Entry 4RKU (X-ray diffraction, 3.00 A resolution); this record covers chains A and B of the 17 polymer chains in the assembly.

# Chain A
Name: Photosystem I P700 chlorophyll a apoprotein A1
Source organism: Pisum sativum
Notes: EC 1.97.1.12
UniProtKB: P05310 (PSAA_PEA); residue numbers follow UniProt; this construct covers 38-758
Sequence (721 residues; each row starts with the number of its first residue):
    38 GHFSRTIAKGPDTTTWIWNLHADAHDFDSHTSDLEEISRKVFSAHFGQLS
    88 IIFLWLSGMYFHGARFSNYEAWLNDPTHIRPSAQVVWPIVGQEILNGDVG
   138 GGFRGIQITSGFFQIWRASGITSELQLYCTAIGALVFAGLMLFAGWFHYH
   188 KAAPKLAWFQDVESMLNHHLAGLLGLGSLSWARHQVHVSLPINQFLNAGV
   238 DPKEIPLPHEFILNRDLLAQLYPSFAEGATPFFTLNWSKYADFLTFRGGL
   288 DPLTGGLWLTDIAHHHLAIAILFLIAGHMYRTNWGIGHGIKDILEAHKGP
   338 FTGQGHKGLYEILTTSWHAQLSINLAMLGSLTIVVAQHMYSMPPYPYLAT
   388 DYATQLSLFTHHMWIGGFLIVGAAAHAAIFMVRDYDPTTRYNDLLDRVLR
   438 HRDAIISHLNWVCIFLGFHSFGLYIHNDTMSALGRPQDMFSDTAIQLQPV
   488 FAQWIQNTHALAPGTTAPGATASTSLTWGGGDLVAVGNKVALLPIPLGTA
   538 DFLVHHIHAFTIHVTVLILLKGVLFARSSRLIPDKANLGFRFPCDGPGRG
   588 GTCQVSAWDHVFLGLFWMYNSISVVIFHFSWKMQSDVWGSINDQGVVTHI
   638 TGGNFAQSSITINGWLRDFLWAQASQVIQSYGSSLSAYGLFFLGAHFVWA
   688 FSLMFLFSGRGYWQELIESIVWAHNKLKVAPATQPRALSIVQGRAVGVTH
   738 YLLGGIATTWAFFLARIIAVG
Differences from the reference sequence: conflict R117 (Gly in P05310), S627 (Thr in P05310), G639 (Ala in P05310)
Ion coordination: chlorophyll a Mg (4 sites), coordinated by Q85, Q121, Q129, T503
Residues lining bound ligands:
  - beta-carotene (BCR), molecule 1: I89, L93, G209, L210, L213, G214, S217
  - beta-carotene (BCR), molecule 2: F90, L93, Y97, T167, G170, A171, F174, L213, S217, F269, F270
  - beta-carotene (BCR), molecule 3: L346, L350, A356, S359, I360, A414, F417
  - beta-carotene (BCR), molecule 4: S359, A363, M364, S367, I407, A410, A411, V553, L556, L557
  - beta-carotene (BCR), molecule 5: F678, G681, A682, F684, V685, L740, I743, A744, W747
  - chlorophyll a isomer (CL0): Y461, I544, F547, T548, Y606, N607, S610, V611, F614, I649, W652, L653, L657, A661, I665, F679, H683, W686, Y738, T745, T746, F749
  - chlorophyll a (CLA), molecule 1: H39, W53, I54, L57, H58
  - chlorophyll a (CLA), molecule 2: H39, F40, L57, H58, A61, H62, F64, H67, K77, A81, G84, Q85, I88, L179
  - chlorophyll a (CLA), molecule 3: H39, K77, S80, G84, I88, L179, G182, W183, Y186, H187
  - chlorophyll a (CLA), molecule 4: T51, I54, W55, I704, I707, V708, H711, V716, P718, P722, R723
  - chlorophyll a (CLA), molecule 5: W55, F684, V685, F688, F692, L725, Q729, A732, V733, T736, H737, L740
  - chlorophyll a (CLA), molecule 6: H58, A59, D60, A61, H62, D63, D65, H355, L358, L362, F405, L406, V408, G409, A412, H413, I416, R420, F577, R578, W595, L602, T736
  - chlorophyll a (CLA), molecule 7: H62, F64, V78, A81, H82, Q85, L86, I89, F90, L93, F174, W354, H355, Q357, L358, N361, L362, L365
  - chlorophyll a (CLA), molecule 8: H62, Q85, I88, I89, W92, L365, I402, F405, L406
  - chlorophyll a (CLA), molecule 9: L71, H82, F196, Q197, V199, M202, L203, H206, L207, I327, L331, L350, T351, T352, S353, W354, Q357, I360, N361, M364, L365
  - chlorophyll a (CLA), molecule 10: F79, F83, L177, F180, A181, F184, H185, A189, P191, W195
  - chlorophyll a (CLA), molecule 11: F79, H82, F83, L86, F90, F174, M178, W195, F196, D198, S201, M202, H205, H206, G209, L210
  - chlorophyll a (CLA), molecule 12: L91, W92, S94, G95, M96, F98, H99, F103, Q121, V122, W124, L172
  - chlorophyll a (CLA), molecule 13: W92, M96, H99, A120, Q121, I143, Q144, I145, T146, S147, F149, A674, Y675, F678, W747
  - chlorophyll a (CLA), molecule 14: W92, M96, T146, S147, F149, S394, L395, T397, H398, W401, I402, F405, F678, I743, T746, W747
  - chlorophyll a (CLA), molecule 15: W92, L93, S147, G148, F149, I152, L210, L365, L368, T369, V372, M376, Y382, L395, H398, H399, I402, L406
  - chlorophyll a (CLA), molecule 16: Q121, V122, V123, W124, I126, V127, Q129, L132, L677, F678
  - chlorophyll a (CLA), molecule 17: A155, L210, L211, G214, S215, W218, Q222, L294, I299, H302, H303, I306, F310, L368, V371, V372, H375, M376, P381, Y382
  - chlorophyll a (CLA), molecule 18: S156, G157, I158, Q163, C166, T167, G214, S217, W218, R220, H221, V225, P245, H246, I249
  - chlorophyll a (CLA), molecule 19: L162, Q163, C166, L244, H246, I249, L250
  - chlorophyll a (CLA), molecule 20: W195, D198, S201, H205, N320, W321
  - chlorophyll a (CLA), molecule 21: L203, L207, L211, L309, F310, A313, M316, Y317, I327, I330, L331, M364, L432, V435, V560, L561
  - chlorophyll a (CLA), molecule 22: N204, H205, A208, G209, L213, L311, H315, M316, Y317, T319, W321, I323
  - chlorophyll a (CLA), molecule 23: L216, A219, R220, H224, F248, I249, L250, R252, L255, F262, T267, Y277, F280, L304
  - chlorophyll a (CLA), molecule 24: R252, G265, A266
  - chlorophyll a (CLA), molecule 25: W274, S275, Y277, A278, L281, F283, H301, L304, A305, I308, G506
  - chlorophyll a (CLA), molecule 26: T282, F283, G285, L294, D298, I299, H301, H302, A305, I306, L309, H375, M376, M379, P381, T511
  - chlorophyll a (CLA), molecule 27: F283, T503, A504, P505, G506, A507
  - chlorophyll a (CLA), molecule 28: I312, A313, H315, M316, I323, G324, H325
  - chlorophyll a (CLA), molecule 29: H325, I330, A333, H334
  - chlorophyll a (CLA), molecule 30: I330, L331, H334, H343, L346, L350, N429, L431, L432, V435
  - chlorophyll a (CLA), molecule 31: H334, K335, G336, P337, F338
  - chlorophyll a (CLA), molecule 32: F338, T339, L431, R434, V435, H438, I442, H445
  - chlorophyll a (CLA), molecule 33: M364, V371, Q374, H375, Y377, S378, M379, T511, S512, T514, W515
  - chlorophyll a (CLA), molecule 34: I370, V371, Q374, M400, I407, I549, T552, V553, L556, M605, S608, I609, V612
  - chlorophyll a (CLA), molecule 35: Q374, Y377, F396, M400, F488, A489, I492, Q493, T514, W515, I532, L534, H542, H545, V612, H615, F616
  - chlorophyll a (CLA), molecule 36: A441, H445, W448
  - chlorophyll a (CLA), molecule 37: I442, H445, L446, W448, V449, A546, I549, H550, V553, L557
  - chlorophyll a (CLA), molecule 38: S444, H445, N447, W448, I451
  - chlorophyll a (CLA), molecule 39: N447, C450, I451, G454, F455, F458, I462, F547, V551, L554, I555, L600, F603, W604
  - chlorophyll a (CLA), molecule 40: W448, I451, F452, F455, H456
  - chlorophyll a (CLA), molecule 41: W448, F452, L453, Q485, P486, V487, F488, A489, D538, F539, H542, H543, A546, H550
  - chlorophyll a (CLA), molecule 42: F455, H456, G459, L460, I462, H463, T466, M467, R472, D475, F477
  - chlorophyll a (CLA), molecule 43: F458, I462, D465, F547, F603, W604, Y606, N607, I649, L653, W686, Y738
  - chlorophyll a (CLA), molecule 44: T466, A469, L470
  - chlorophyll a (CLA), molecule 45: W491, I492, H496, A499, T503, A504, T511, W515
  - chlorophyll a (CLA), molecule 46: L653, L657, W658
  - chlorophyll a (CLA), molecule 47: L677, F678, L680, G681, H683, F684, W686, A687, L690
  - chlorophyll a (CLA), molecule 48: F684, A687, F688, L690, M691, F694, S695, Y699, W700, L703
  - chlorophyll a (CLA), molecule 49: I707, A710, H711, L714, V716
  - chlorophyll a (CLA), molecule 50: W709, A710, K713, L714
  - phylloquinone (PQN): W55, M691, F692, S695, G696, R697, W700, R723, A724, L725, G730
  - 4Fe-4S cluster (SF4): C581, G583, P584, C590, I727, R731
Curated features (UniProtKB/Swiss-Prot):
  - binding site ([4Fe-4S] cluster): C581, C590
  - binding site (chlorophyll a'): H683
  - binding site (chlorophyll a): M691, Y699
  - binding site (phylloquinone): W700

# Chain B
Name: Photosystem I P700 chlorophyll a apoprotein A2
Source organism: Pisum sativum
Notes: EC 1.97.1.12
UniProtKB: P05311 (PSAB_PEA); numbering as in UniProt (aligned over 3-733)
Sequence (731 residues; numbered 3 to 733; the number before each row is that of its first residue):
     3 LRIPRFSQGLAQDPTTRRIWFGIATAHDFESHDDITEGRLYQNIFASHFG
    53 QLAIIFLWTSGNLFHVAWQGNFEAWVQDPFHVRPIAHAIWDPHFGQPAVE
   103 AFTRGGALGPVNNAYSGVYQWWYTIGLRTNEDLYTGAIFLLFLSFISLLA
   153 GWLHLQPKWKPSVSWFKNAESRLNHHLSGLFGVSSLAWAGHLVHVAIPGS
   203 RGEYVRWNNFLDVLPYPQGLGPLLTGQWNLYAQNPSSSNHLFGTTQGAGT
   253 AILTILGGFHPQTQSLWLTDMAHHHLAIAFLFLIGGLMYRTNFGIGHSIK
   303 YILEAHIPPGGRLGRGHKGLYDTINNSIHFQLGLALASLGVITSLVAQHM
   353 YSLPAYAFIAQDFTTQAALYTHHQYIAGFIMTGAFAHGPIFFIRDYNPEQ
   403 NADNVLARMLEHKEAIISHLSWASLFLGFHTLGLYVHNDVMLAFGTPEKQ
   453 ILIEPIFAQWIQSAHGKTSYGFDVLLSSTNSPALNAGRSIWLPGWLNAIN
   503 ENSNSLFLTIGPGDFLVHHAIALGLHTTTLILVKGALDARGSKLMPDKKD
   553 FGYSFPCDGPGRGGTCDISAWDDFYLAVFWMLNTIGWVTFYWHWKHITLW
   603 QGNVSQFNESSTYLMGWLRDYLWLNSSQLINGYTPLVCNSLSVWAWMFLF
   653 GHLVWATGFMFLISWRGYWQELIETLAWAHERTPLANLIRWRDKPVALSI
   703 VQARLVGLVHFSVGYIFTYAAFLIASTSGKF
Differences from the reference sequence: conflict L12 (Ile in P05311), M273 (Val in P05311), S471 (Thr in P05311), V476 (Ile in P05311), L477 (Pro in P05311), S483 (Gly in P05311), S491 (Asn in P05311), Q603 (Arg in P05311), Y635 (Ile in P05311)
Ion coordination: chlorophyll a Mg site 1 near Q53 (its only coordinating residue here); chlorophyll a Mg site 2 near D93 (its only coordinating residue here)
Residues lining bound ligands:
  - beta-carotene (BCR), molecule 1: I21, I25, I691
  - beta-carotene (BCR), molecule 2: L54, I57, F58, L182, S186
  - beta-carotene (BCR), molecule 3: T61, L65, W123, W124, I127, L129, G138, F141, L142, L145, W209, L213
  - beta-carotene (BCR), molecule 4: L188, L222, L225, F282, L285, I286, L289, I297
  - beta-carotene (BCR), molecule 5: F332, G335, L336, A339, A386, F387, G390, F393, F394, A538
  - beta-carotene (BCR), molecule 6: M411, V535, L539
  - beta-carotene (BCR), molecule 7: F431, L434, G435, V438
  - beta-carotene (BCR), molecule 8: W648, M649, F652, W671, L678, F719
  - beta-carotene (BCR), molecule 9: T685, P686, L687
  - chlorophyll a isomer (CL0): L620, L624, W625
  - chlorophyll a (CLA), molecule 1: F8, G24, I25, A28, H29, F31, H34, S49, G52, Q53, I56
  - chlorophyll a (CLA), molecule 2: T18, I21, W22, I675, L678, A679, H682, I691, R692, W693, R694, D695, P697, V698
  - chlorophyll a (CLA), molecule 3: W22, F652, L655, V656, T659, M662, F663, L700, V708, V711, H712
  - chlorophyll a (CLA), molecule 4: I25, A26, T27, A28, H29, D30, H331, L334, L338, F381, I382, T384, G385, A388, H389, I392, R396, Y555, W573, F576, V711, V715, F719
  - chlorophyll a (CLA), molecule 5: H29, F31, Y43, I46, S49, H50, Q53, L54, I57, F168, R174, H178, L182, F183, I330, H331, Q333, L334, A337, L338, L341
  - chlorophyll a (CLA), molecule 6: H29, Q53, I56, I57, W60, L341, I378, F381
  - chlorophyll a (CLA), molecule 7: F47, F51, I148, L151, A152, L155, H156, K160, W161, P163, W167
  - chlorophyll a (CLA), molecule 8: F47, H50, L54, W123, W167, F168, S173, R174, H177, H178, G181, L182, F183, I344
  - chlorophyll a (CLA), molecule 9: L54, F58, I127, G128, L129, D134, T137, G138, F141, L145, I148, S149, S186, A189, W190, G192, H193, H196, V197, V207, R208, W209, F212
  - chlorophyll a (CLA), molecule 10: I56, W60, N64, H67, V68, A88, H89, N114, N115, A116, Y117, S118, V120, V645, W646, M649, F719
  - chlorophyll a (CLA), molecule 11: I57, W60, T61, S118, G119, V120, W123, V185, S186, A189, L341, I344, T345, V348, M352, Y358, L371, H374, H375, I378, I382
  - chlorophyll a (CLA), molecule 12: L59, W60, S62, G63, F66, H67, W70, Q71, H89, A90, W92, L143
  - chlorophyll a (CLA), molecule 13: W60, N64, Y117, S118, V120, A370, L371, T373, H374, Y377, I378, F381, M649, I718, F719, Y721, A722, L725, I726
  - chlorophyll a (CLA), molecule 14: H89, A90, I91, W92, D93, P94, H95, F96, F104, N114, S644, V645, W648
  - chlorophyll a (CLA), molecule 15: W123, T126, I127, L182, F183, S186, S187, W190, M273, H276, H277, I280, F284, I344, L347, V348, H351, M352, A357, Y358
  - chlorophyll a (CLA), molecule 16: W167, N170, S173, H177, T293, N294, F295
  - chlorophyll a (CLA), molecule 17: A171, R174, L175, H178, L179, F183, I301, L305, Y323, I326, N327, L336, A337, S340, L341, I344
  - chlorophyll a (CLA), molecule 18: L175, L179, F183, L283, F284, M290, Y291, I301, I304, L305
  - chlorophyll a (CLA), molecule 19: N176, H177, S180, G181, V185, L285, L289, T293, F295, I297
  - chlorophyll a (CLA), molecule 20: L188, A189, A191, G192, V195, H196, F212, L213, V215, L216, P217, Y218, Q220, G221, L222, I254, L255, L278
  - chlorophyll a (CLA), molecule 21: L225, W230, N231, Y233, A234, L255, I257, H275, L278, A279, F282, L283, I286
  - chlorophyll a (CLA), molecule 22: T256, I257, G259, L268, D272, M273, H275, H276, A279, I280, L283, H351, L355, W493, W497
  - chlorophyll a (CLA), molecule 23: I286, G287, L289, M290, I297, G298, H299
  - chlorophyll a (CLA), molecule 24: M290, H299, Y303, I304, A307, H308
  - chlorophyll a (CLA), molecule 25: I304, L305, H308, L315, H319, L322, I326, F332, V407, L408, M411
  - chlorophyll a (CLA), molecule 26: A307, H308, I309, P310, P311, R314, L315
  - chlorophyll a (CLA), molecule 27: R314, L315, V407, R410, M411, E413, H414, A417, I418, H421
  - chlorophyll a (CLA), molecule 28: L336, A339, S340, V343, L347, Q350, H351, Y353, S354, L355, F509
  - chlorophyll a (CLA), molecule 29: V343, S346, L347, Q350, Q376, G380, M383, F387, L527, T530, T531, L534, M583, T586, I587
  - chlorophyll a (CLA), molecule 30: Q350, Y353, Y372, F459, A460, W462, I463, Q464, F509, L510, I512, H520, I523, L527, V590, Y593, W594, K597, H598
  - chlorophyll a (CLA), molecule 31: A417, H421, W424
  - chlorophyll a (CLA), molecule 32: I418, H421, L422, W424, A524, L527, H528, T531
  - chlorophyll a (CLA), molecule 33: S420, H421, S423, W424, L427, F431
  - chlorophyll a (CLA), molecule 34: S423, S426, L427, G430, F431, L434, L525, T529, L532, I533, L578, F581, W582
  - chlorophyll a (CLA), molecule 35: W424, L427, F428, F431, H432
  - chlorophyll a (CLA), molecule 36: F428, L429, I455, E456, P457, I458, F459, A460, D516, F517, H520, H521, A524, H528
  - chlorophyll a (CLA), molecule 37: F431, G435, L436, V438, H439, V442, F446, K451, I453
  - chlorophyll a (CLA), molecule 38: T433, L434, Y437, V519, A522, L525, N585, W589, F592, L616, W619, L620, L624, S628, I632, F650, H654, W657, Y717, T720, Y721, F724
  - chlorophyll a (CLA), molecule 39: L434, V438, D441, L525, F581, W582, N585, W589, L616, L620, W657, F713
  - chlorophyll a (CLA), molecule 40: I458, F459, W462, F474
  - chlorophyll a (CLA), molecule 41: W462, I463, A466, H467, L477, L478, A485, W493, W497, F509
  - chlorophyll a (CLA), molecule 42: W648, L651, F652, H654, L655, W657, A658
  - chlorophyll a (CLA), molecule 43: L655, A658, T659, F661, M662, I665, Y670, W671, L674
  - chlorophyll a (CLA), molecule 44: L678, A681, H682, T685, A688, I691
  - chlorophyll a (CLA), molecule 45: W680, A681, R684, T685, P686
  - phylloquinone (PQN): W22, M662, F663, S666, W667, R668, W671, I675, A699, L700, S701, A705
  - 4Fe-4S cluster (SF4): C559, G561, P562, C568, W667, I702
Curated features (UniProtKB/Swiss-Prot):
  - binding site ([4Fe-4S] cluster): C559, C568
  - binding site (chlorophyll a): H654, M662, Y670
  - binding site (phylloquinone): W671

# Chain A / chain B interface
Residue-residue contacts (138):
  V127(A) - F446(B)
  G128(A) - F446(B)
  I131(A) - A445(B)
  I131(A) - F446(B)
  I131(A) - G447(B)
  D440(A) - T677(B)
  D440(A) - W680(B)
  A441(A) - W680(B)  hydrophobic
  I443(A) - L674(B)  hydrophobic
  S444(A) - T677(B)
  S444(A) - W680(B)
  N447(A) - L674(B)
  N447(A) - L678(B)
  F458(A) - L655(B)  hydrophobic
  D465(A) - Y635(B)  hydrogen bond
  D465(A) - W648(B)
  D465(A) - L651(B)
  T466(A) - W648(B)  hydrogen bond
  S468(A) - Y635(B)
  S468(A) - T636(B)
  A469(A) - Y635(B)  hydrophobic
  A469(A) - C640(B)  hydrogen bond (backbone-side chain)
  A469(A) - S644(B)  hydrogen bond (backbone-side chain)
  L470(A) - D93(B)
  L470(A) - H95(B)
  L470(A) - F96(B)  hydrophobic
  L470(A) - G97(B)  hydrogen bond (backbone-backbone)
  L470(A) - A100(B)
  G471(A) - P99(B)
  R472(A) - H95(B)  hydrogen bond (side chain-backbone)
  R472(A) - G97(B)
  I555(A) - Y670(B)
  K558(A) - Y670(B)  hydrogen bond (side chain-backbone)
  K558(A) - E673(B)  salt bridge
  K558(A) - L674(B)
  F562(A) - T677(B)
  S566(A) - E673(B)  hydrogen bond
  S566(A) - E676(B)
  R567(A) - E676(B)
  R567(A) - W680(B)
  L568(A) - Q672(B)
  L568(A) - E673(B)
  L568(A) - E676(B)  hydrogen bond (backbone-side chain)
  K572(A) - E673(B)  salt bridge
  C581(A) - P562(B)  hydrophobic
  P584(A) - C559(B)  hydrophobic
  R586(A) - R668(B)  hydrogen bond (backbone-side chain)
  G587(A) - R668(B)  hydrogen bond (backbone-side chain)
  G588(A) - R668(B)  hydrogen bond (backbone-side chain)
  G588(A) - G669(B)
  G588(A) - I702(B)
  T589(A) - G669(B)
  C590(A) - W667(B)  hydrophobic
  C590(A) - R668(B)
  C590(A) - G669(B)  hydrogen bond (backbone-backbone)
  C590(A) - Y670(B)  hydrogen bond (backbone-backbone)
  C590(A) - I702(B)  hydrophobic
  Q591(A) - I665(B)  hydrogen bond (side chain-backbone)
  Q591(A) - S666(B)
  Q591(A) - W667(B)  hydrogen bond (side chain-backbone)
  Q591(A) - Y670(B)
  V592(A) - G669(B)
  H597(A) - Y670(B)
  L600(A) - S666(B)
  L600(A) - Y670(B)  hydrophobic
  Q644(A) - P637(B)
  S645(A) - P637(B)
  I649(A) - L651(B)  hydrophobic
  N650(A) - I632(B)  hydrogen bond (side chain-backbone)
  N650(A) - Y635(B)
  N650(A) - L651(B)
  R654(A) - I632(B)
  R654(A) - N633(B)
  R654(A) - P637(B)
  W658(A) - W625(B)  hydrogen bond (backbone-side chain)
  W658(A) - S629(B)
  W658(A) - I632(B)  hydrophobic
  I665(A) - M617(B)  hydrophobic
  I665(A) - R621(B)
  I665(A) - W625(B)  hydrophobic
  Y668(A) - D441(B)
  Y668(A) - L444(B)
  Y668(A) - A445(B)  hydrophobic
  Y668(A) - Y615(B)  hydrophobic
  Y668(A) - M617(B)  hydrophobic
  G669(A) - L444(B)  hydrogen bond (backbone-backbone)
  G669(A) - A445(B)  hydrogen bond (backbone-backbone)
  S673(A) - A445(B)  hydrogen bond (side chain-backbone)
  G676(A) - M617(B)
  L677(A) - D441(B)
  L677(A) - A445(B)  hydrophobic
  L680(A) - D441(B)
  L680(A) - M617(B)
  F684(A) - L434(B)  hydrophobic
  L690(A) - F661(B)  hydrophobic
  L693(A) - L664(B)
  L693(A) - I665(B)  hydrophobic
  F694(A) - Y577(B)  hydrogen bond (backbone-side chain)
  F694(A) - L578(B)
  F694(A) - F661(B)  hydrophobic
  F694(A) - L664(B)  hydrophobic
  F694(A) - I665(B)  hydrophobic
  S695(A) - D569(B)
  S695(A) - L578(B)
  S695(A) - W667(B)
  G696(A) - C568(B)
  G696(A) - D569(B)  hydrogen bond (backbone-side chain)
  R697(A) - G565(B)  hydrogen bond (side chain-backbone)
  R697(A) - G566(B)  hydrogen bond (side chain-backbone)
  R697(A) - C568(B)
  G698(A) - C568(B)  hydrogen bond (backbone-backbone)
  G698(A) - I570(B)
  Y699(A) - I533(B)
  Y699(A) - K536(B)
  Y699(A) - C568(B)
  Y699(A) - D569(B)  hydrogen bond (backbone-backbone)
  Y699(A) - D575(B)
  Y699(A) - L578(B)  hydrophobic
  Q701(A) - L546(B)
  E702(A) - K536(B)  salt bridge
  E702(A) - S544(B)  hydrogen bond
  E702(A) - K550(B)  salt bridge
  E702(A) - I570(B)
  L703(A) - I419(B)  hydrophobic
  L703(A) - K536(B)
  E705(A) - S544(B)
  E705(A) - K545(B)  hydrogen bond (side chain-backbone)
  E705(A) - L546(B)  hydrogen bond (side chain-backbone)
  S706(A) - E416(B)
  S706(A) - I419(B)
  S706(A) - S420(B)
  I707(A) - S423(B)
  W709(A) - E416(B)
  W709(A) - A417(B)  hydrophobic
  A710(A) - S420(B)
  I727(A) - G566(B)
  I727(A) - C568(B)  hydrophobic
  R731(A) - W667(B)
Also at the interface, not in a pair above, chain A (81 interface residues in all): Q129, L554, I569, P580, G583, F599, F603, T648, L653, D655, S662, V664, S670, F679, W686
Also at the interface, not in a pair above, chain B (82 interface residues in all): P94, V442, K451, L532, D540, P558, G561, R564, T567, F581, L616, L620, S628, A647, F650, A681, S701, F713

# Summary
81 residues of chain A and 82 residues of chain B are in contact; the contacts include 30 hydrogen bonds and 4
salt bridges. Polar contacts include K558(A)-E673(B), K572(A)-E673(B) and E702(A)-K536(B).
Chain A is Photosystem I P700 chlorophyll a apoprotein A1 and chain B is Photosystem I P700 chlorophyll a
apoprotein A2, both from Pisum sativum; the structure, Crystal structure of plant Photosystem I at 3 Angstrom
resolution, was determined by X-ray diffraction.
